Entry 5UOW (electron microscopy, 4.50 A resolution (low resolution: residue-level contacts below are approximate; hydrogen-bond / salt-bridge calls are withheld)); this record covers chains D and F of the 6 polymer chains in the assembly.

== Chain D ==
Molecule: Ionotropic glutamate receptor subunit NR2B
Organism: Xenopus laevis
UniProt: A7XY94 (A7XY94_XENLA); aligned to UniProt positions 1-836 over residues 1-836 (the alignment contains insertions or deletions, so no single offset holds)
Chain sequence (837 residues; numbered 1 to 837; the number before each row is that of its first residue):
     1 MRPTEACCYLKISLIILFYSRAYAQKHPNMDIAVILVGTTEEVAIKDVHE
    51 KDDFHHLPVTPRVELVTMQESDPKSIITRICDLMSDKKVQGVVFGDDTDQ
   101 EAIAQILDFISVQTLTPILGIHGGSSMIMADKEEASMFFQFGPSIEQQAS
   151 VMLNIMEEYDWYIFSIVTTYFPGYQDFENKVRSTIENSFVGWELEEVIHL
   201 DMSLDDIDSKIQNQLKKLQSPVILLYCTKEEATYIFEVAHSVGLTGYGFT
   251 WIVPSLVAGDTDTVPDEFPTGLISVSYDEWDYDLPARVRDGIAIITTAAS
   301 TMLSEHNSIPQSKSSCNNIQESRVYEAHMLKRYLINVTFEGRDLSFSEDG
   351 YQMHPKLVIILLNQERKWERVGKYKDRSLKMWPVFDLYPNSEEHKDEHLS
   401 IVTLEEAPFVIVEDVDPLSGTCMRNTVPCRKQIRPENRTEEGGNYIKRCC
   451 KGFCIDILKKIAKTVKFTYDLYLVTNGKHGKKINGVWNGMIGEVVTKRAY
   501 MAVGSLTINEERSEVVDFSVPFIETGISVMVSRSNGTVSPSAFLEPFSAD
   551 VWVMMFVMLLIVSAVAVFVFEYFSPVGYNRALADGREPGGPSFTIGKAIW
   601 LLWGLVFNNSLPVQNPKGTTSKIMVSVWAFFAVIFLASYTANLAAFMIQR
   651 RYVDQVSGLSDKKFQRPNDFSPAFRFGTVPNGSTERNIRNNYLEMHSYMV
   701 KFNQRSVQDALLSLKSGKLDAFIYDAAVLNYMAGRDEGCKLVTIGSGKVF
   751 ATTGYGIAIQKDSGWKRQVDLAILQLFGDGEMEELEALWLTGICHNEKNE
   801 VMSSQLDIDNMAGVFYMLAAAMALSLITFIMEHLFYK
Not modelled in the structure: 1-26, 577-592
Differences from the reference sequence: conflict Ser-20 (Met in A7XY94), Arg-21 (Gly in A7XY94), Ala-22 (Cys in A7XY94), Glu-64 (Ala in A7XY94), Gln-69 (Asn in A7XY94), Asp-343 (Asn in A7XY94), Val-486 (Thr490 in A7XY94), Ala-581 (Cys585 in A7XY94), Leu-611 (Val615 in A7XY94), Arg-650 (Glu654 in A7XY94), Arg-651 (Glu655 in A7XY94), Tyr-836 (Phe840 in A7XY94); expression tag (837)
Cystine bridges: Cys-81/Cys-316, Cys-422/Cys-449, Cys-429/Cys-450, Cys-739/Cys-794
Covalent attachments: N-acetylglucosamine (NAG) linked to Asn-336, Asn-681
Ligand contacts: glycine (BMK; (5S,10R)-5-methyl-10,11-dihydro-5H-5,10-epiminodibenzo[a,d][7]annulene): Leu-636, Ala-637, Thr-640
Swiss-Prot annotation at these positions:
  - binding site (Zn(2+)): His-122, Glu-279
  - glycosylation: Asn-336 (N-linked (GlcNAc...) asparagine)

== Chain F ==
Molecule: GluN2B-specific Fab, termed 11D1
Organism: Mus musculus
Notes: antibody fragment or engineered binder
Chain sequence (216 residues; row label = number of the first residue in the row; X marks 216 residues of unknown identity (built as UNK)):
     1 XXXXXXXXXXXXXXXXXXXXXXXXXXXXXXXXXXXXXXXXXXXXXXXXXX
    51 XXXXXXXXXXXXXXXXXXXXXXXXXXXXXXXXXXXXXXXXXXXXXXXXXX
   101 XXXXXXXXXXXXXXXXXXXXXXXXXXXXXXXXXXXXXXXXXXXXXXXXXX
   151 XXXXXXXXXXXXXXXXXXXXXXXXXXXXXXXXXXXXXXXXXXXXXXXXXX
   201 XXXXXXXXXXXXXXXX
Not modelled in the structure: 215-216

== Chain D / chain F interface ==
Interface residues of chain D (facing chain F), 5 residues: Ser-304, Glu-305, His-306, Tyr-325, His-328

== Overview ==
No residue of chain D is in contact with chain F. Bound to chain D: glycine. N-acetylglucosamine is covalently
linked to Asn-336(D) and Asn-681(D). From UniProt: Zn2+-binding residues His-122(D) and Glu-279(D) on chain D.
Chain D is Ionotropic glutamate receptor subunit NR2B (Xenopus laevis) and chain F is GluN2B-specific Fab,
termed 11D1 (Mus musculus); the structure, Triheteromeric NMDA receptor GluN1/GluN2A/GluN2B in complex with
glycine, glutamate, MK-801 and a GluN2B-specific Fab, at pH ..., was determined by electron microscopy.
